3MGR - chains E and J of the 10 polymer chains in the assembly; structure by X-ray diffraction, 2.30 A resolution.

# Chain E
Name: Histone H3.2
From: Xenopus laevis
UniProtKB: P84233 (H32_XENLA); residues 1-135 here correspond to UniProt positions 2-136 (UniProt number = residue number + 1)
Chain sequence (135 residues; row label = number of the first residue in the row):
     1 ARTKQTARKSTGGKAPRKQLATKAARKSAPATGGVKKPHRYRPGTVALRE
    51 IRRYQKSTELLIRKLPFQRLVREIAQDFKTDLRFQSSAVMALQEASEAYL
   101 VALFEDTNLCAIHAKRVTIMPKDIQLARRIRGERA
Not modelled in the structure: 1-36
Metal / ion sites: Mn2+ near Asp77 (its only coordinating residue here)
Curated features (UniProtKB/Swiss-Prot):
  - modified residue: Arg2 (Asymmetric dimethylarginine), Thr3 (Phosphothreonine), Lys4 (Allysine), Gln5 (5-glutamyl dopamine), Thr6 (Phosphothreonine), Arg8 (Citrulline), Lys9 (N6,N6,N6-trimethyllysine), Ser10 (ADP-ribosylserine), Thr11 (Phosphothreonine), Lys14 (N6-(2-hydroxyisobutyryl)lysine), Arg17 (Asymmetric dimethylarginine), Lys18 (N6-(2-hydroxyisobutyryl)lysine), Lys23 (N6-(2-hydroxyisobutyryl)lysine), Arg26 (Citrulline), Lys27 (N6,N6,N6-trimethyllysine), Ser28 (ADP-ribosylserine), Lys36 (N6,N6,N6-trimethyllysine), Lys37 (N6-methyllysine), Tyr41 (Phosphotyrosine), Lys56 (N6,N6,N6-trimethyllysine) and 8 more in UniProt
  - lipidation: Cys110 (S-palmitoyl cysteine)

# Chain J
Molecule: 147-nt DNA strand
Sequence (147 nucleotides; row label = number of the first residue in the row; numbers below 1 keep their minus sign (DA-73 is residue -73)):
   -73 ATCAATATCCACCTGCAGATACTACCAAAAGTGTATTTGGAAACTGCTCC
   -23 ATCAAAAGGCATGTTCAGCTGGATTCCAGCTGAACATGCCTTTTGATGGA
    27 GCAGTTTCCAAATACACTTTTGGTAGTATCTGCAGGTGGATATTGAT
Metal / ion sites: rubidium ion site 1: DT-66, DC-65; Mn2+ site 1: DG-35, DG-34; Mn2+ site 2 near DG-3 (its only coordinating residue here); Mn2+ site 3 near DG5 (its only coordinating residue here); Mn2+ site 4 near DG27 (its only coordinating residue here); Mn2+ site 5 near DG48 (its only coordinating residue here); Mn2+ site 6 near DG61 (its only coordinating residue here); rubidium ion site 2: DT67, DA68 (shared with 1 residue of chain I)

# Interface between chain E and chain J
Contacting residue pairs (27; chain E residue first):
  Lys37(E) - DA72(J)  phosphate contact
  Lys37(E) - DT73(J)  salt bridge to the phosphate
  Arg40(E) - DG71(J)  sugar contact
  Tyr41(E) - DT70(J)  phosphate contact
  Tyr41(E) - DG71(J)  phosphate contact
  Arg42(E) - DC-5(J)  salt bridge to the phosphate
  Arg42(E) - DG71(J)  hydrogen bond to the phosphate
  Pro43(E) - DG-6(J)  phosphate contact
  Pro43(E) - DC-5(J)  phosphate contact
  Thr45(E) - DT70(J)  phosphate contact
  Thr45(E) - DG71(J)  hydrogen bond to the phosphate
  Arg63(E) - DA-13(J)  salt bridge to the phosphate
  Arg72(E) - DA-23(J)  salt bridge to the phosphate
  Arg83(E) - DC-24(J)  phosphate contact
  Arg83(E) - DA-23(J)  phosphate contact
  Phe84(E) - DC-24(J)  sugar contact
  Phe84(E) - DA-23(J)  hydrogen bond to the phosphate
  Gln85(E) - DC-24(J)  phosphate contact
  Ser86(E) - DC-24(J)  hydrogen bond to the phosphate
  Lys115(E) - DG-3(J)  phosphate contact
  Arg116(E) - DG-3(J)  phosphate contact
  Arg116(E) - DG-2(J)  phosphate contact
  Val117(E) - DT-4(J)  phosphate contact
  Val117(E) - DG-3(J)  hydrogen bond to the phosphate
  Thr118(E) - DT-4(J)  phosphate contact
  Thr118(E) - DG-3(J)  hydrogen bond to the phosphate
  Met120(E) - DG-2(J)  phosphate contact
Other interface residues (no listed pair), chain E (18 interface residues in all): His39
Other interface residues (no listed pair), chain J (13 interface residues in all): DC-14

# Summary
18 residues of chain E face 13 of chain J across their interface, with 6 hydrogen bonds and 4 salt bridges.
Polar pairs include Arg42(E)-DG71(J), Thr45(E)-DG71(J) and Phe84(E)-DA-23(J). DT67(J) and DA68(J) coordinate
rubidium ion site 2. DT-66(J) and DC-65(J) form the rubidium ion site 1.
Here chain E is Histone H3.2 (Xenopus laevis) and chain J is a 147-nt DNA strand. Entry 3MGR (Binding of
Rubidium ions to the Nucleosome Core Particle) was determined by X-ray diffraction, deposited together with
3MGP, 3MGQ and 3MGS.
